8WFX - chains M and O of the 15 polymer chains in the assembly; structure by electron microscopy, 3.73 A resolution.

Chain M:
Protein: CRISPR system Cms protein Csm4
From: Mycobacterium canettii
UniProtKB: G0TFC1 (G0TFC1_MYCCP); residue numbers follow UniProt; this construct covers 1-302
Sequence (302 residues; numbered 1 to 302; the number before each row is that of its first residue):
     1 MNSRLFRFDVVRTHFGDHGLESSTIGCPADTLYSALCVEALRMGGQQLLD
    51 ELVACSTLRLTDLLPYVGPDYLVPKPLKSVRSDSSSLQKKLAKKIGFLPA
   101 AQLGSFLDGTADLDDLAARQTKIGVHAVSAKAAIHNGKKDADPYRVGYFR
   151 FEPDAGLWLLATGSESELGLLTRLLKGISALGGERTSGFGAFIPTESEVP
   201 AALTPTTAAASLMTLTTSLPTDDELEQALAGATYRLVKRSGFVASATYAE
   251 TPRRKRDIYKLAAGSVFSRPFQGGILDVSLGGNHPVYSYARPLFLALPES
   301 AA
Disordered / not traced: 297-302

Chain O:
Molecule: 50-nt RNA strand
From: Mycobacterium canettii
Sequence (50 nucleotides; each row starts with the number of its first residue):
     1 ACGGAAACUUAAAACCGUGUUGCACUGCAACCCGGAAUUCUUGCACGUCG

Interface between chain M and chain O:
Pairs across the interface (52; chain M residue first):
  His14(M) with G4(O), salt bridge to the phosphate
  Gly16(M) with G4(O), hydrogen bond to the phosphate
  Gly19(M) with G3(O), hydrogen bond to the sugar; G4(O), phosphate contact
  Asp30(M) with G3(O), phosphate contact
  Thr31(M) with C2(O), phosphate contact; G3(O), hydrogen bond to the phosphate
  Ser34(M) with A1(O), hydrogen bond to the sugar; C2(O), phosphate contact
  Ala35(M) with C2(O), phosphate contact
  Cys37(M) with A1(O), hydrogen bond to the sugar
  Val38(M) with A1(O), hydrogen bond to the sugar; C2(O), phosphate contact
  Glu39(M) with C2(O), hydrogen bond to the base
  Leu41(M) with A1(O), base contact
  Leu49(M) with A1(O), base contact
  Lys131(M) with U9(O), phosphate contact
  Ala132(M) with A7(O), hydrogen bond to the sugar; C8(O), sugar contact; U9(O), hydrogen bond to the phosphate
  Ala133(M) with A7(O), hydrogen bond to the sugar; C8(O), phosphate contact
  Ile134(M) with A7(O), hydrogen bond to the base
  His135(M) with C8(O), salt bridge to the phosphate
  Pro143(M) with U9(O), base contact
  Tyr144(M) with A7(O), stacking on the base
  Arg145(M) with U9(O), base contact
  Leu181(M) with C2(O), base contact
  Gly182(M) with C2(O), base contact
  Gly183(M) with C2(O), sugar contact; G4(O), phosphate contact; A5(O), phosphate contact
  Glu184(M) with A5(O), phosphate contact
  Arg185(M) with C2(O), hydrogen bond to the base; G4(O), hydrogen bond to the phosphate; A5(O), salt bridge to the phosphate
  Thr186(M) with A6(O), hydrogen bond to the phosphate
  Arg239(M) with G3(O), salt bridge to the phosphate
  Ser240(M) with G3(O), phosphate contact
  Gly241(M) with G3(O), phosphate contact
  Phe242(M) with G4(O), base contact
  Val243(M) with A1(O), phosphate contact
  Ala244(M) with A1(O), hydrogen bond to the phosphate
  Ser245(M) with A1(O), hydrogen bond to the phosphate
  Ala246(M) with A1(O), base contact
  Thr247(M) with A1(O), hydrogen bond to the base
  Tyr248(M) with A1(O), base contact
  Arg254(M) with G3(O), hydrogen bond to the base
  Lys255(M) with A1(O), phosphate contact; C2(O), hydrogen bond to the phosphate
  His284(M) with A1(O), hydrogen bond to the base
  Val286(M) with A1(O), sugar contact
Other interface residues (no listed pair), chain M (47 interface residues in all): Phe15, Asp17, His18, Leu20, Ala130, Ala180, Pro285

In short:
47 residues of chain M face 9 of chain O across their interface, with 20 hydrogen bonds, 4 salt bridges and 1
aromatic stacking contact. Polar pairs include Glu39(M)-C2(O), Ile134(M)-A7(O) and Arg185(M)-C2(O).
Here chain M is CRISPR system Cms protein Csm4 and chain O is a 50-nt RNA strand, both from Mycobacterium
canettii. Entry 8WFX (Cryo-EM structure of CRISPR-Csm effector complex from Mycobacterium canettii) was
determined by electron microscopy, deposited together with 8X5D.
